PDB entry 8BDM | X-ray diffraction, 2.02 A resolution | chains H and I of the 3 polymer chains in the assembly

[Chain H]
Name: Elongin-C
Source organism: Homo sapiens
Reference sequence: Q15369 (ELOC_HUMAN); numbering as in UniProt (aligned over 17-112)
Amino-acid sequence (97 residues; each row starts with the number of its first residue):
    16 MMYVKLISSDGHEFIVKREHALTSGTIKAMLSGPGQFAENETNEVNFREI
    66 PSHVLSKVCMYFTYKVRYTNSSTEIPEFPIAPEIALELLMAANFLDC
Disordered / not traced: 49-55
Construct notes: initiating methionine (16)

[Chain I]
Name: von Hippel-Lindau disease tumor suppressor
Source organism: Homo sapiens
Reference sequence: P40337 (VHL_HUMAN); residue numbers follow UniProt; this construct covers 54-213
Amino-acid sequence (162 residues; row label = number of the first residue in the row):
    52 GSMEAGRPRPVLRSVNSREPSQVIFCNRSPRVVLPVWLNFDGEPQPYPTL
   102 PPGTGRRIHSYRGHLWLFRDAGTHDGLLVNQTELFVPSLNVDGQPIFANI
   152 TLPVYTLKERCLQVVRSLVKPENYRRLDIVRSLYEDLEDHPNVQKDLERL
   202 TQERIAHQRMGD
Disordered / not traced: 52-61, 205-213
Modified residues: Cys77 (S-(dimethylarsenic)cysteine; CAS)
Construct notes: expression tag (52-53)
Ligand contacts: QE9 ((2S,4R)-N-[[2-(2-methoxyethoxy)-4-(4-methyl-1,3-thiazol-5-yl)phenyl]methyl]-1-[(2R)-3-methyl-2-(3-methyl-1,2-oxazol-5-yl)butanoyl]-4-oxidanyl-pyrrolidine-2-carboxamide): Asn67, Arg69, Phe76, Pro86, Trp88, Phe91, Gln96, Tyr98, Pro99, Leu101, Arg107, Ile109, His110, Ser111, Tyr112, His115, Trp117
Curated features (UniProtKB/Swiss-Prot):
  - region: Thr157 to Val166 (Interaction with Elongin BC complex)
  - natural variant: Leu63 (L63P: In PCC), Arg64 (R64P: In PCC), Ser65 (S65A: In PCC; S65L: In VHLD; S65W: In VHLD), Val66 to Gln73 (deletion: In VHLD), Ser68 (S68W: In PCC and VHLD), Glu70 (E70K: In VHLD), Val74 (V74G: In VHLD), Ile75 (deletion: In VHLD), Phe76 (F76I: In VHLD; F76L: In VHLD; F76S: In VHLD; deletion: In VHLD), Asn78 (N78H: In VHLD; N78S: In VHLD; N78T: In VHLD), Arg79 (R79P: In VHLD), Ser80 (S80I: In VHLD; S80N: In PCC and VHLD; S80R: In VHLD), 64 further natural variant entries in UniProt
  - mutagenesis: Tyr98 (Y98N: No interaction with HIF1A. No HIF1A degradation)

[Interface between chain H and chain I]
Residue-residue contacts (39):
  Tyr76(H) - Tyr156(I)  hydrogen bond (side chain-backbone)
  Tyr76(H) - Thr157(I)
  Tyr76(H) - Leu158(I)  hydrogen bond (side chain-backbone)
  Lys80(H) - Val155(I)
  Tyr83(H) - Val155(I)
  Thr84(H) - Val155(I)
  Asn85(H) - Gln132(I)
  Ser86(H) - Gln132(I)  hydrogen bond (backbone-side chain)
  Ser87(H) - Gln132(I)  hydrogen bond
  Glu89(H) - Arg79(I)
  Ile90(H) - Leu153(I)
  Ile90(H) - Val155(I)  hydrophobic
  Pro91(H) - Leu153(I)
  Glu92(H) - Pro81(I)
  Glu92(H) - Arg82(I)  salt bridge
  Glu92(H) - Leu153(I)
  Glu92(H) - Arg161(I)  salt bridge
  Phe93(H) - Leu158(I)  hydrophobic
  Phe93(H) - Arg161(I)  hydrogen bond (backbone-side chain)
  Ile95(H) - Arg161(I)
  Ile95(H) - Cys162(I)  hydrophobic
  Ile95(H) - Val165(I)
  Pro97(H) - Leu169(I)  hydrophobic
  Ala100(H) - Val165(I)  hydrophobic
  Leu101(H) - Val166(I)  hydrophobic
  Leu101(H) - Leu178(I)  hydrophobic
  Leu103(H) - Leu158(I)  hydrophobic
  Leu103(H) - Cys162(I)  hydrophobic
  Leu104(H) - Lys159(I)
  Leu104(H) - Cys162(I)
  Leu104(H) - Leu163(I)  hydrophobic
  Met105(H) - Asp179(I)
  Ala107(H) - Leu158(I)  hydrophobic
  Ala107(H) - Lys159(I)
  Asn108(H) - Lys159(I)  hydrogen bond
  Asn108(H) - Leu184(I)
  Cys112(H) - Thr157(I)
  Cys112(H) - Leu158(I)  hydrogen bond (backbone-backbone)
  Cys112(H) - Lys159(I)  hydrogen bond (backbone-backbone)
Interface residues without a listed pair, chain H (24 interface residues in all): Val73, Tyr79
Interface residues without a listed pair, chain I (25 interface residues in all): Ser80, Pro154, Gln164, Ile180, Ser183, Asp187

[In short]
Chain H and chain I form an interface of 24 and 25 residues respectively, with 8 hydrogen bonds and 2 salt
bridges. Polar pairs include Glu92(H)-Arg82(I), Glu92(H)-Arg161(I) and Tyr76(H)-Tyr156(I). Chain I binds
compound QE9. UniProt lists one mutagenesis site on chain I.
Here chain H is Elongin-C and chain I is von Hippel-Lindau disease tumor suppressor, both from Homo sapiens.
Entry 8BDM (VCB in complex with compound 26) was determined by X-ray diffraction together with 8BDI, 8BDJ,
8BDL, 8BDN, 8BDO, 8BDS and 3 further entries from the same study.
